PDB entry 8YJM | X-ray diffraction, 4.15 A resolution (low resolution: residue-level contacts below are approximate; hydrogen-bond / salt-bridge calls are withheld) | chains A and B of the 7 polymer chains in the assembly

== Chain A ==
Molecule: FACT complex subunit SPT16
Source organism: Homo sapiens
Reference sequence: Q9Y5B9 (SP16H_HUMAN); numbering as in UniProt (aligned over 644-988)
Sequence (350 residues; numbered 639 to 988; the number before each row is that of its first residue):
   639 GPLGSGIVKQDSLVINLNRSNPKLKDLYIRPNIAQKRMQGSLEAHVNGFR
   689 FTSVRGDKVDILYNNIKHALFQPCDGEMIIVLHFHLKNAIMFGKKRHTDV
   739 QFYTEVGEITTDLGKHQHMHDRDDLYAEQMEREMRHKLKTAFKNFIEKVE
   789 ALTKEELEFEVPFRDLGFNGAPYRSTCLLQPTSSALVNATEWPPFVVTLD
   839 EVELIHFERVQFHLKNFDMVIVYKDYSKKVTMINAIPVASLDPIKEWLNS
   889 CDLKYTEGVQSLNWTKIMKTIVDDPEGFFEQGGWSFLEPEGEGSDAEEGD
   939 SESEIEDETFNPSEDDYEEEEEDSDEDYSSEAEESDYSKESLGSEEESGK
Not modelled in the structure: 639-644, 929-939, 966-988
Differences from the reference sequence: expression tag (639-643)
Swiss-Prot annotation at these positions:
  - modified residue: S650 (Phosphoserine), S658 (Phosphoserine), K732 (N6-acetyllysine), K786 (N6-acetyllysine), T903 (Phosphothreonine), K904 (N6-acetyllysine), S979 (Phosphoserine), S982 (Phosphoserine), S986 (Phosphoserine)
  - cross-link: K647 (Glycyl lysine isopeptide (Lys-Gly) (interchain with G-Cter in SUMO2))
  - natural variant: R734 (R734W: In NEDDFAC; uncertain significance)

== Chain B ==
Molecule: DNA replication licensing factor MCM2
Source organism: Homo sapiens
Notes: EC 3.6.4.12
Reference sequence: P49736 (MCM2_HUMAN); numbering as in UniProt (aligned over 63-154)
Sequence (93 residues; each row starts with the number of its first residue):
    62 SLEEEEDGEELIGDGMERDYRAIPELDAYEAEGLALDDEDVEELTASQRE
   112 AAERAMRQRDREAGRGLGRMRRGLLYDSDEEDEERPARKRRQV
Not modelled in the structure: 62-67, 126-154
Differences from the reference sequence: expression tag (62)
Swiss-Prot annotation at these positions:
  - modified residue: S108 (Phosphoserine), Y137 (Phosphotyrosine), S139 (Phosphoserine)
  - mutagenesis: Y81 to Y90 (Loss of interaction with DNAJC9), S108 (S108A: Reduces phosphorylation by ATR), S139 (S139A: Impairs ATPase activity of the MCM-2-7 complex and reduces phosphorylation by the CDC7-DBF4 complex; when associated with A-27 and A-41)

== Chain A / chain B interface ==
Residue-residue contacts (6; chain A residue first):
  Q898(A) - Y81(B)
  L900(A) - I73(B)
  N901(A) - G74(B)
  N901(A) - D75(B)
  N901(A) - M77(B)
  K904(A) - D75(B)
Other interface residues (no listed pair), chain A (5 interface residues in all): S899
Other interface residues (no listed pair), chain B (6 interface residues in all): G76

== In short ==
Chain A and chain B form an interface of 5 and 6 residues respectively. From UniProt: 12 mutagenesis sites on
chain B.
Here chain A is FACT complex subunit SPT16 and chain B is DNA replication licensing factor MCM2, both from
Homo sapiens. Entry 8YJM (Structure of human SPT16 MD-CTD and MCM2 HBD chaperoning a histone H3-H4 tetramer
and a single ...) was determined by X-ray diffraction (same publication as 8YJF).
